7RE2 - chains A and D of the 7 polymer chains in the assembly; structure by electron microscopy, 3.17 A resolution.

Chain A:
Protein: RNA-directed RNA polymerase
Organism: Severe acute respiratory syndrome coronavirus 2
Notes: EC 2.7.7.48
Reference sequence: P0DTD1 (R1AB_SARS2); residues 1-932 here correspond to UniProt positions 4393-5324 (UniProt number = residue number + 4392)
Chain sequence (932 residues; numbered 1 to 932; the number before each row is that of its first residue):
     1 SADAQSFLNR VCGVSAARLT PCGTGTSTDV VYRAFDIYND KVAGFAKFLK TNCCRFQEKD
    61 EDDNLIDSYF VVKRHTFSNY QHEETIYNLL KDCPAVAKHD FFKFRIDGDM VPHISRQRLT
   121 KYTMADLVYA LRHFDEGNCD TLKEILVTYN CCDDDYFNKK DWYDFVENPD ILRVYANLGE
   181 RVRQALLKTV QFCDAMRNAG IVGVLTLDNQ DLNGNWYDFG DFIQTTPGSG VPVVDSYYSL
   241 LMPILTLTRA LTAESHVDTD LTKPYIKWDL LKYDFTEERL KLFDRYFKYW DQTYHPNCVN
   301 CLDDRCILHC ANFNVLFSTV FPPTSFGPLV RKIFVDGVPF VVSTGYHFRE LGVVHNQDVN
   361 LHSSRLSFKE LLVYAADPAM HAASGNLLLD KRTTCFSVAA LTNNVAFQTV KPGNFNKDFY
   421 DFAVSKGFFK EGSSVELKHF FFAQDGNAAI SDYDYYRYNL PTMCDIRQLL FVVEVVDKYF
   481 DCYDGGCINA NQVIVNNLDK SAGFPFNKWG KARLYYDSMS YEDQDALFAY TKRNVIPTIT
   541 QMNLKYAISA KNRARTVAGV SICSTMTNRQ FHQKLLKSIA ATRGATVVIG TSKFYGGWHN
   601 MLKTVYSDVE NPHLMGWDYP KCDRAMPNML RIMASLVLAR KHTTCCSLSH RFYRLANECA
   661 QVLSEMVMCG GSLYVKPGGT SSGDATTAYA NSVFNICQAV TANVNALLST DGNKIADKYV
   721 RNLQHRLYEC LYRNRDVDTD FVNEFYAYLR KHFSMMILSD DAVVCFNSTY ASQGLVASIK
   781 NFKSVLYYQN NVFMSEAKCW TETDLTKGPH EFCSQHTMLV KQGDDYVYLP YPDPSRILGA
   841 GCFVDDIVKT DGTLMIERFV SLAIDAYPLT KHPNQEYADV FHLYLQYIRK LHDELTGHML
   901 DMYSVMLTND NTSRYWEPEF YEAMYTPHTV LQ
Disordered / not traced: 1-2, 930-932
UniProt features mapped onto this chain:
  - region: K545 to R555 (Interaction with RMP Remdesivir), T582 to P620 (RdRp Palm N-ter)
  - active site: S759, D760, D761
  - binding site (Mn(2+)): N209, D218
  - binding site (Zn(2+)): H295, C301, C306, C310, C487, H642, C645, C646
  - site: Q932 (Cleavage)

Chain D:
Protein: Non-structural protein 8
Organism: Severe acute respiratory syndrome coronavirus 2
Reference sequence: P0DTD1 (R1AB_SARS2); residues 1-198 here correspond to UniProt positions 3943-4140 (UniProt number = residue number + 3942)
Chain sequence (199 residues; row label = number of the first residue in the row; numbering starts at 0):
     0 MAIASEFSSL PSYAAFATAQ EAYEQAVANG DSEVVLKKLK KSLNVAKSEF DRDAAMQRKL
    60 EKMADQAMTQ MYKQARSEDK RAKVTSAMQT MLFTMLRKLD NDALNNIINN ARDGCVPLNI
   120 IPLTTAAKLM VVIPDYNTYK NTCDGTTFTY ASALWEIQQV VDADSKIVQL SEISMDNSPN
   180 LAWPLIVTAL RANSAVKLQ
Disordered / not traced: 0-6, 192-198
Differences from the reference sequence: initiating methionine (0)
UniProt features mapped onto this chain:
  - site: Q198 (Cleavage)

How chain A and chain D interact:
Pairs across the interface (26; chain A residue first):
  F415(A) - M94(D)  hydrophobic
  K417(A) - M90(D)
  K417(A) - M94(D)
  I847(A) - K79(D)
  I847(A) - V83(D)  hydrophobic
  V848(A) - R80(D)
  T850(A) - K79(D)
  D851(A) - R75(D)  salt bridge
  D851(A) - K79(D)
  T853(A) - Y71(D)  hydrogen bond
  L854(A) - Y71(D)  hydrophobic
  L854(A) - K72(D)
  L854(A) - R75(D)
  L854(A) - S76(D)
  L895(A) - Y71(D)  hydrophobic
  H898(A) - Y71(D)  hydrogen bond
  M899(A) - Y71(D)  hydrophobic
  M902(A) - Y71(D)  hydrophobic
  M902(A) - A74(D)  hydrophobic
  Y903(A) - M67(D)  hydrogen bond (side chain-backbone)
  Y903(A) - M70(D)
  L907(A) - D64(D)
  L907(A) - T68(D)
  T908(A) - E60(D)
  T908(A) - D64(D)  hydrogen bond (backbone-side chain)
  N909(A) - D64(D)
Other interface residues (no listed pair), chain A (18 interface residues in all): N414, V905
Other interface residues (no listed pair), chain D (17 interface residues in all): M87, K97

Summary:
18 residues of chain A and 17 residues of chain D are in contact; the contacts include 4 hydrogen bonds and 1
salt bridge. Polar contacts include D851(A)-R75(D), T853(A)-Y71(D) and H898(A)-Y71(D).
Here chain A is RNA-directed RNA polymerase and chain D is Non-structural protein 8, both from Severe acute
respiratory syndrome coronavirus 2. Entry 7RE2 (SARS-CoV-2 replication-transcription complex bound to nsp13
helicase - nsp13(1)-RTC) was determined by electron microscopy, deposited together with 7RDX, 7RDY, 7RDZ,
7RE0, 7RE1 and 7RE3.
